Entry 7VYM (electron microscopy, 3.68 A resolution); this record covers chains B and C of the 5 polymer chains in the assembly.

== Chain B ==
Protein: Capsid protein VP2
From: Coxsackievirus B3
Amino-acid sequence (263 residues; numbered 1 to 263; the number before each row is that of its first residue):
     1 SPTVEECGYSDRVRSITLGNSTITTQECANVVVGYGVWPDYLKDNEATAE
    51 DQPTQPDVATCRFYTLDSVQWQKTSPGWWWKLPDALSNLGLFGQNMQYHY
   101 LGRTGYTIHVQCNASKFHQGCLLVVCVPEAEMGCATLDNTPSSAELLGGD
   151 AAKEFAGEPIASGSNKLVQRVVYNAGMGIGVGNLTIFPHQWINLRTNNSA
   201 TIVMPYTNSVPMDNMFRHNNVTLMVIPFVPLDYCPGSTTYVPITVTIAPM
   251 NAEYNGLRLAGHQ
Unresolved in the structure: 1-7, 263

== Chain C ==
Protein: Capsid protein VP3
From: Coxsackievirus B3
Amino-acid sequence (238 residues; numbered 1 to 238; the number before each row is that of its first residue):
     1 GLPTMNTPGSCQFLTSDDFQSPSAMPQYDVTPEMRIPGEVKNLMEIAEVD
    51 SVVPVQNVGEKVNSMEAYQIPVRSNEGSGTQVFGFPLQPGYSSVFSRTLL
   101 GEILNYYTHWSGSIKLTFMFCGSAMATGKFLLAYSPLGAGAPTKRVDAML
   151 GTHVVWDVGLQSSCVLCIPWISQTHYRYVASDECTAGGFITCWYQTNIVV
   201 PADAQSSCYIMCFVSACNDFSVRLLKDTPFISQENFFQ
Unresolved in the structure: 238

== Interface between chain B and chain C ==
Pairs across the interface - 69 pairs, chain B then chain C:
  Y35(B) - P37(C)
  Y35(B) - G38(C)
  E46(B) - M34(C)
  E46(B) - R35(C)  hydrogen bond (side chain-backbone)
  K116(B) - S123(C)  hydrogen bond (backbone-side chain)
  K116(B) - A124(C)  hydrogen bond (backbone-backbone)
  K116(B) - M125(C)
  F117(B) - S123(C)
  F117(B) - A202(C)
  F117(B) - D203(C)
  F117(B) - A204(C)  hydrophobic
  H118(B) - S123(C)
  Q119(B) - G122(C)
  Q119(B) - S123(C)
  Q119(B) - Q205(C)
  Q119(B) - S207(C)  hydrogen bond (side chain-backbone)
  Q119(B) - C208(C)
  C121(B) - M119(C)  hydrophobic
  C121(B) - C121(C)  hydrophobic
  V172(B) - M65(C)  hydrophobic
  Y173(B) - N63(C)
  V181(B) - M65(C)  hydrophobic
  V181(B) - Y68(C)
  G182(B) - S51(C)
  G182(B) - V52(C)  hydrogen bond (backbone-backbone)
  G182(B) - Y68(C)  hydrogen bond (backbone-side chain)
  N183(B) - S51(C)  hydrogen bond
  N183(B) - R97(C)  hydrogen bond (side chain-backbone)
  N183(B) - T98(C)
  N183(B) - L99(C)  hydrogen bond (side chain-backbone)
  N183(B) - E102(C)
  T185(B) - D50(C)  hydrogen bond (side chain-backbone)
  T185(B) - S51(C)
  I186(B) - I46(C)  hydrophobic
  I186(B) - V49(C)  hydrophobic
  I186(B) - L99(C)  hydrophobic
  W191(B) - V52(C)  hydrophobic
  W191(B) - M211(C)  hydrophobic
  W191(B) - F213(C)  hydrophobic
  N193(B) - M119(C)
  N193(B) - F120(C)  hydrogen bond (side chain-backbone)
  N193(B) - C121(C)
  R195(B) - F120(C)
  R195(B) - G122(C)
  R195(B) - S123(C)  hydrogen bond (side chain-backbone)
  R195(B) - A124(C)  hydrogen bond (side chain-backbone)
  R195(B) - A126(C)  hydrogen bond (side chain-backbone)
  R195(B) - V158(C)
  R195(B) - G159(C)  hydrogen bond (side chain-backbone)
  P205(B) - P37(C)  hydrophobic
  Y206(B) - P37(C)
  T207(B) - P37(C)
  S209(B) - M34(C)
  S209(B) - I36(C)
  I226(B) - M65(C)  hydrophobic
  F228(B) - V52(C)  hydrophobic
  F228(B) - M65(C)  hydrophobic
  F228(B) - Y68(C)  hydrophobic
  F228(B) - Q69(C)
  F228(B) - M211(C)  hydrophobic
  V229(B) - C121(C)  hydrophobic
  V229(B) - Y209(C)  hydrophobic
  V229(B) - M211(C)  hydrophobic
  P230(B) - Q69(C)
  D232(B) - Q205(C)  hydrogen bond
  Y233(B) - Q205(C)
  C234(B) - D203(C)
  C234(B) - A204(C)
  C234(B) - Q205(C)
Also at the interface, not in a pair above, chain B (37 interface residues in all): R12, V37, G120, G180, T196, N208, V210, P211, P227
Also at the interface, not in a pair above, chain C (42 interface residues in all): V62, S64, L160, S162, P201

== In short ==
Chain B and chain C form an interface of 37 and 42 residues respectively, with 16 hydrogen bonds. Among the
polar pairs are E46(B)-R35(C), K116(B)-S123(C) and Q119(B)-S207(C).
Here chain B is Capsid protein VP2 and chain C is Capsid protein VP3, both from Coxsackievirus B3. Entry 7VYM
(Coxsackievirus B3 at pH7.4 (VP3-234E) incubation with coxsackievirus and adenovirus receptor for 10min) was
determined by electron microscopy together with 7VXH, 7VXZ, 7VY0, 7VY5, 7VY6, 7VYK and 3 further entries from
the same study.
